8IAK - chains A and B of the 8 polymer chains in the assembly; structure by electron microscopy, 3.10 A resolution.

# Chain A
Molecule: Long chain base biosynthesis protein 1, Serine palmitoyltransferase 1
Source organism: Arabidopsis thaliana
Notes: EC 2.3.1.50
Reference sequence: chimeric construct of Q94IB8, P25045: residues 25-101 from Q94IB8 (LCB1_ARATH) positions 1-77 (UniProt number = residue number - 24); residues 102-558 from P25045 positions 102-558 (same numbers)
Sequence (534 residues; each row starts with the number of its first residue):
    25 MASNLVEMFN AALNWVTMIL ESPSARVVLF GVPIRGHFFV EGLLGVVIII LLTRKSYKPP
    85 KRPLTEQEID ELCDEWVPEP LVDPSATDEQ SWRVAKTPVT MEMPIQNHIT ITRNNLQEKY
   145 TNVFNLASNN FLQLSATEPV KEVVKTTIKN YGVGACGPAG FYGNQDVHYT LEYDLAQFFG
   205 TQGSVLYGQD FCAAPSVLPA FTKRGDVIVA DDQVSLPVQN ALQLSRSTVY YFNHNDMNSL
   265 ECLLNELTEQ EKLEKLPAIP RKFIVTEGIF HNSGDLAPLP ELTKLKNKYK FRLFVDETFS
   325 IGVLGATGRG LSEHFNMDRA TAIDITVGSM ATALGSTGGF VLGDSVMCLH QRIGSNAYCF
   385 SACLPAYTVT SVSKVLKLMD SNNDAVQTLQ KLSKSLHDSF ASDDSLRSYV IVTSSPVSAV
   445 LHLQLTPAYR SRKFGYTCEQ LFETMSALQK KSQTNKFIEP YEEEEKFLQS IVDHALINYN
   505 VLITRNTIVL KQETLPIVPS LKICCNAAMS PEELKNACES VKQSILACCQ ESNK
Unresolved in the structure: 25-59, 555-558
Swiss-Prot annotation at these positions:
  - modified residue: Thr121 (Phosphothreonine)

# Chain B
Molecule: Serine palmitoyltransferase 2
Source organism: Saccharomyces cerevisiae
Notes: EC 2.3.1.50
Reference sequence: P40970 (LCB2_YEAST); residue numbers follow UniProt; this construct covers 1-561
Sequence (561 residues; row label = number of the first residue in the row):
     1 MSTPANYTRV PLCEPEELPD DIQKENEYGT LDSPGHLYQV KSRHGKPLPE PVVDTPPYYI
    61 SLLTYLNYLI LIILGHVHDF LGMTFQKNKH LDLLEHDGLA PWFSNFESFY VRRIKMRIDD
   121 CFSRPTTGVP GRFIRCIDRI SHNINEYFTY SGAVYPCMNL SSYNYLGFAQ SKGQCTDAAL
   181 ESVDKYSIQS GGPRAQIGTT DLHIKAEKLV ARFIGKEDAL VFSMGYGTNA NLFNAFLDKK
   241 CLVISDELNH TSIRTGVRLS GAAVRTFKHG DMVGLEKLIR EQIVLGQPKT NRPWKKILIC
   301 AEGLFSMEGT LCNLPKLVEL KKKYKCYLFI DEAHSIGAMG PTGRGVCEIF GVDPKDVDIL
   361 MGTFTKSFGA AGGYIAADQW IIDRLRLDLT TVSYSESMPA PVLAQTISSL QTISGEICPG
   421 QGTERLQRIA FNSRYLRLAL QRLGFIVYGV ADSPVIPLLL YCPSKMPAFS RMMLQRRIAV
   481 VVVAYPATPL IESRVRFCMS ASLTKEDIDY LLRHVSEVGD KLNLKSNSGK SSYDGKRQRW
   541 DIEEVIRRTP EDCKDDKYFV N
Unresolved in the structure: 1-6
Modified / non-standard residues: Lys366 ((2S)-2-amino-6-[[3-hydroxy-2-methyl-5-(phosphonooxymethyl)pyridin-4-yl]methylideneamino]hexanoic acid; LLP)
Swiss-Prot annotation at these positions:
  - modified residue: Lys366 (N6-(pyridoxal phosphate)lysine)
  - mutagenesis: His334 (H334F: Loss of activity. No effect on interaction with LCB1), Lys366 (K366T: Loss of activity. No effect on interaction with LCB1)

# Interface between chain A and chain B
Pairs across the interface (165; chain A residue first):
  Ile93(A) - Arg280(B)
  Ile93(A) - Val284(B)  hydrophobic
  Cys97(A) - Ile283(B)  hydrophobic
  Cys97(A) - Lys325(B)  hydrogen bond (backbone-side chain)
  Asp98(A) - Lys325(B)
  Trp100(A) - Ile283(B)  hydrophobic
  Trp100(A) - Pro293(B)
  Trp100(A) - Trp294(B)  hydrogen bond (side chain-backbone)
  Trp100(A) - Ile297(B)  hydrophobic
  Trp100(A) - Tyr324(B)
  Trp100(A) - Lys325(B)  hydrogen bond (backbone-side chain)
  Pro102(A) - Lys325(B)
  Glu103(A) - Lys295(B)  hydrogen bond (backbone-backbone)
  Glu103(A) - Tyr327(B)  hydrogen bond (backbone-side chain)
  Pro104(A) - Lys296(B)  hydrogen bond (backbone-side chain)
  Pro104(A) - Tyr327(B)
  Leu105(A) - Phe236(B)
  Leu105(A) - Lys296(B)  hydrogen bond (backbone-side chain)
  Leu105(A) - Tyr327(B)  hydrophobic
  Leu105(A) - Ile381(B)  hydrophobic
  Val106(A) - Trp380(B)  hydrophobic
  Val106(A) - Arg384(B)
  Asp107(A) - Arg384(B)
  Thr111(A) - Arg384(B)
  Gln114(A) - Arg384(B)  hydrogen bond
  Gln114(A) - Leu387(B)
  Val118(A) - Arg386(B)
  Thr121(A) - Arg194(B)
  Pro122(A) - Gln196(B)
  Val123(A) - Thr199(B)
  Val123(A) - Thr200(B)
  Val123(A) - Asp201(B)
  Thr124(A) - Thr199(B)
  Thr124(A) - Thr200(B)
  Thr124(A) - Asp201(B)  hydrogen bond (backbone-backbone)
  Met125(A) - Asp201(B)
  Glu126(A) - Lys185(B)  salt bridge
  Glu126(A) - Tyr186(B)
  Glu126(A) - Asp201(B)  hydrogen bond (backbone-side chain)
  Met127(A) - Tyr186(B)
  Pro128(A) - Lys185(B)
  Pro128(A) - Tyr186(B)
  Ile129(A) - Gln189(B)
  Ile129(A) - Gly191(B)
  Ile129(A) - Ile197(B)
  Asn149(A) - Ile197(B)
  Ala151(A) - Gln196(B)  hydrogen bond (backbone-side chain)
  Ala151(A) - Ile197(B)
  Ser152(A) - Gly191(B)
  Asn153(A) - Gly191(B)  hydrogen bond (backbone-backbone)
  Asn154(A) - Gln189(B)  hydrogen bond
  Asn154(A) - Ser190(B)  hydrogen bond (side chain-backbone)
  Ser159(A) - Ile188(B)
  Lys165(A) - Val183(B)
  Val168(A) - Ile188(B)  hydrophobic
  Lys169(A) - Asp184(B)  salt bridge
  Ile172(A) - Leu180(B)  hydrophobic
  Ile172(A) - Val183(B)  hydrophobic
  Lys173(A) - Ser171(B)
  Asn174(A) - Pro15(B)
  Asn174(A) - Val129(B)
  Tyr175(A) - Thr127(B)
  Tyr175(A) - Gly128(B)
  Tyr175(A) - Val129(B)
  Tyr175(A) - Ser171(B)
  Gly176(A) - Gln170(B)
  Val177(A) - Gln405(B)
  Gly178(A) - Gly369(B)
  Ala179(A) - Pro130(B)
  Cys180(A) - Ser162(B)
  Cys180(A) - Tyr163(B)
  Cys180(A) - Ala169(B)  hydrophobic
  Pro182(A) - Tyr163(B)
  Ala183(A) - Ser123(B)
  Gly184(A) - Phe122(B)
  Gly184(A) - Ser123(B)  hydrogen bond (backbone-backbone)
  Phe185(A) - Ser123(B)  hydrogen bond (backbone-backbone)
  Phe185(A) - Arg124(B)  hydrogen bond (backbone-backbone)
  Phe185(A) - Val481(B)  hydrophobic
  Tyr186(A) - Arg124(B)  hydrogen bond
  Tyr186(A) - Thr126(B)
  Tyr186(A) - Ser161(B)
  Tyr186(A) - Ala479(B)
  Asn188(A) - Pro125(B)
  Asn188(A) - Thr126(B)
  Gln189(A) - Thr126(B)
  Gln189(A) - Thr127(B)
  Gln189(A) - Gly128(B)
  Asp190(A) - Pro11(B)
  Asp190(A) - Leu12(B)
  Asp190(A) - Cys13(B)  hydrogen bond (side chain-backbone)
  Asp190(A) - Thr126(B)
  Asp190(A) - Thr127(B)
  Tyr193(A) - Val10(B)  hydrophobic
  Thr194(A) - Leu12(B)
  Tyr197(A) - Arg9(B)
  Gln213(A) - Ser223(B)  hydrogen bond
  Gln213(A) - Met224(B)
  Gln213(A) - Glu396(B)
  Asp214(A) - Glu396(B)
  Phe215(A) - Asn231(B)
  Phe215(A) - Thr390(B)
  Phe215(A) - Tyr394(B)  hydrophobic
  Phe215(A) - Ser395(B)
  Cys216(A) - Gly227(B)
  Phe225(A) - Trp102(B)  hydrophobic
  Lys227(A) - Glu107(B)  salt bridge
  Leu240(A) - Thr390(B)
  Leu240(A) - Tyr394(B)  hydrophobic
  Gln247(A) - Leu259(B)  hydrogen bond (side chain-backbone)
  Leu248(A) - Arg258(B)
  Arg250(A) - Arg258(B)
  Ile283(A) - Glu95(B)
  Ile283(A) - Gly98(B)
  Ile283(A) - Leu99(B)
  Ile283(A) - Ala100(B)
  Pro284(A) - Ala100(B)
  Arg285(A) - Pro101(B)
  Arg285(A) - Trp102(B)  hydrogen bond (side chain-backbone)
  Arg285(A) - Phe103(B)
  Phe287(A) - Trp102(B)  hydrophobic
  Lys314(A) - Asp97(B)
  Lys314(A) - Gly98(B)
  Lys314(A) - Leu99(B)
  Arg316(A) - Ala100(B)  hydrogen bond (side chain-backbone)
  Arg316(A) - Trp102(B)
  Ala355(A) - Glu396(B)
  Thr361(A) - Pro399(B)
  Gly362(A) - Glu396(B)
  Asp368(A) - Trp102(B)
  Val370(A) - Phe103(B)  hydrophobic
  His374(A) - Phe103(B)
  Ile377(A) - Val111(B)  hydrophobic
  Asn380(A) - Tyr226(B)
  Asn380(A) - Thr251(B)
  Asn380(A) - Thr255(B)
  Ala381(A) - Tyr226(B)  hydrophobic
  Phe384(A) - Tyr226(B)
  Phe384(A) - His250(B)
  Phe384(A) - Thr251(B)
  Ser385(A) - Met224(B)
  Ser385(A) - Lys366(B)
  Ala386(A) - Lys366(B)
  Tyr391(A) - Pro399(B)
  Tyr391(A) - Pro401(B)
  Tyr391(A) - Val402(B)
  Ser395(A) - Ile188(B)
  Gln473(A) - Lys239(B)
  Lys474(A) - Lys239(B)
  Lys475(A) - Lys240(B)  hydrogen bond (backbone-side chain)
  Ser476(A) - Lys239(B)  hydrogen bond
  Ser476(A) - Lys240(B)
  Ser476(A) - Lys295(B)  hydrogen bond (backbone-side chain)
  Thr478(A) - Lys295(B)
  Thr508(A) - Gln196(B)
  Thr511(A) - Ala195(B)
  Ile512(A) - Tyr394(B)
  Val513(A) - Ser393(B)
  Val513(A) - Tyr394(B)  hydrogen bond (backbone-side chain)
  Lys515(A) - Ala235(B)
  Lys515(A) - Asp388(B)  salt bridge
  Gln516(A) - Asn234(B)  hydrogen bond
  Gln516(A) - Asp388(B)
  Gln516(A) - Thr390(B)
  Glu517(A) - Tyr394(B)  hydrogen bond
Also at the interface, not in a pair above, chain A (109 interface residues in all): Pro108, Ser115, Arg117, Gln157, Val164, Gly181, Gly187, Val191, Gly212, Asn244, Ala282, Asp348, Ile349, Gly359, Lys480, Lys526
Also at the interface, not in a pair above, chain B (107 interface residues in all): Asp92, Cys136, Thr176, Ala179, Ser187, Gly198, Asp238, Asp358, Ile359, Thr365, Asp383, Leu385, Leu389, Val480, Arg496

# Overview
109 residues of chain A and 107 residues of chain B are in contact; the contacts include 29 hydrogen bonds and
4 salt bridges. Polar pairs include Glu126(A)-Lys185(B), Lys169(A)-Asp184(B) and Lys227(A)-Glu107(B). Curated
annotation (UniProt) lists 2 mutagenesis sites on chain B.
Here chain A is Long chain base biosynthesis protein 1, Serine palmitoyltransferase 1 (Arabidopsis thaliana)
and chain B is Serine palmitoyltransferase 2 (Saccharomyces cerevisiae). Entry 8IAK (Cryo-EM structure of the
yeast SPT-ORM2 (ORM2-S3A-N71A) complex) was determined by electron microscopy together with 8IAJ and 8IAM from
the same study.
